PDB entry 5BU4 | X-ray diffraction, 1.77 A resolution | chain A

[Chain A]
Molecule: Protein (ribonuclease T1)
Source organism: Aspergillus oryzae
Notes: EC 3.1.27.3
Reference sequence: P00651 (RNT1_ASPOR); residues 1-104 here correspond to UniProt positions 27-130 (UniProt number = residue number + 26)
Amino-acid sequence (104 residues; row label = number of the first residue in the row):
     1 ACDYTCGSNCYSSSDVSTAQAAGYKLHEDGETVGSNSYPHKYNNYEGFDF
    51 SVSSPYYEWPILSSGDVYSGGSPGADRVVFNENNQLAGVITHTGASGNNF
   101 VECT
Sequence notes: conflict K25 (Gln51 in P00651)
Curated features (UniProtKB/Swiss-Prot):
  - active site: H40, E58 (Proton acceptor), H92 (Proton donor)
Disulfide bonds: C2-C10, C6-C103
Ion coordination: Ca2+ near D15 (its only coordinating residue here)
Ligand contacts: guanosine-2'-monophosphate (2GP): N36, Y38, H40, K41, Y42, N43, N44, Y45, E46, E58, R77, H92, N98, N99, F100

[Overview]
Chain A binds guanosine-2'-monophosphate. From UniProt: 3 active-site residues.
Chain A is Protein (ribonuclease T1) (Aspergillus oryzae); the structure, Ribonuclease T1 complex with 2'GMP,
was determined by X-ray diffraction (same publication as 1BU4, 2BU4, 3BU4 and 4BU4).
